1TO5 - chains A and B; structure by X-ray diffraction, 2.20 A resolution.

== Chain A (and B) ==
Name: Superoxide dismutase
From: Schistosoma mansoni
Notes: EC 1.15.1.1; chain B of this document is another copy of the same molecule, construct and numbering; everything in this record applies to it too
Reference sequence: Q01137 (SODC_SCHMA); residue numbers follow UniProt; this construct covers 1-153
Amino-acid sequence (156 residues; numbered -3 to 153; 1 number in that range is skipped by the numbering (no residue carries it; nothing is unmodelled there); the number before each row is that of its first residue; numbers below 1 keep their minus sign (Gly-3 is residue -3)):
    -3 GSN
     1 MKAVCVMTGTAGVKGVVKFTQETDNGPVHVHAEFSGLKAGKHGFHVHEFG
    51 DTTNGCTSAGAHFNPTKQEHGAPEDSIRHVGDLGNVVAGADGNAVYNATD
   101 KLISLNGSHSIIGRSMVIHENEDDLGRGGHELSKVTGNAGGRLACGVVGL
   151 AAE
Differences from the reference sequence: cloning artifact (-3 to -1)
Disulfides: Cys56-Cys145
Metal / ion sites: Cu ion: His45, His47, His119; Zn2+: His62, His70, His79, Asp82
Swiss-Prot annotation at these positions:
  - binding site (Cu cation): His45, His47, His62, His119
  - binding site (Zn(2+)): His62, His70, His79, Asp82

== How chain A and chain B interact ==
Residue-residue contacts (34; chain A residue first):
  Val4(A) - Gly50(B)
  Val4(A) - Asp51(B)
  Val6(A) - Thr53(B)
  Phe49(A) - Leu150(B)
  Phe49(A) - Ala152(B)  hydrophobic
  Gly50(A) - Val4(B)
  Gly50(A) - Gly149(B)
  Gly50(A) - Leu150(B)  hydrogen bond (backbone-backbone)
  Asp51(A) - Val4(B)
  Asp51(A) - Leu150(B)
  Thr52(A) - Val6(B)
  Thr53(A) - Val4(B)
  Thr53(A) - Val16(B)
  Ile112(A) - Ile112(B)
  Ile112(A) - Gly113(B)
  Gly113(A) - Ile112(B)
  Gly113(A) - Val148(B)
  Gly113(A) - Gly149(B)
  Gly113(A) - Leu150(B)  hydrogen bond (backbone-backbone)
  Arg114(A) - Leu150(B)
  Val147(A) - Val147(B)  hydrophobic
  Val147(A) - Gly149(B)
  Val148(A) - Val147(B)
  Gly149(A) - Gly50(B)
  Gly149(A) - Gly113(B)
  Gly149(A) - Val147(B)
  Leu150(A) - Phe49(B)
  Leu150(A) - Gly50(B)  hydrogen bond (backbone-backbone)
  Leu150(A) - Asp51(B)
  Leu150(A) - Gly113(B)  hydrogen bond (backbone-backbone)
  Leu150(A) - Arg114(B)
  Ala151(A) - Phe49(B)
  Ala152(A) - Phe49(B)  hydrophobic
  Glu153(A) - Phe49(B)
Also at the interface, not in a pair above, chain B (17 interface residues in all): Thr52, Ala151

== In short ==
Chain A and chain B each contribute 17 residues to their interface; the contacts include 4 hydrogen bonds.
Main-chain hydrogen bonds include Gly50(A)-Leu150(B) and Gly113(A)-Leu150(B). UniProt lists 4 Cu
cation-binding residues and 4 Zn2+-binding residues on chain A.
Both chains are Superoxide dismutase (Schistosoma mansoni). Entry 1TO5 (Structure of the cytosolic Cu,Zn SOD
from S. mansoni) was determined by X-ray diffraction (same publication as 1TO4).
